Entry 3ZE3 (X-ray diffraction, 2.05 A resolution); this record covers chains D and E of the 3 polymer chains in the assembly.

# Chain D (and E)
Protein: Diacylglycerol kinase
Source organism: Escherichia coli K-12
Notes: EC 2.7.1.107; chain E of this document is another copy of the same molecule, construct and numbering; everything in this record applies to it too
UniProtKB: P0ABN1 (KDGL_ECOLI); residues 1-121 here correspond to UniProt positions 2-122 (UniProt number = residue number + 1)
Chain sequence (130 residues; row label = number of the first residue in the row; numbers below 1 keep their minus sign (Gly-8 is residue -8)):
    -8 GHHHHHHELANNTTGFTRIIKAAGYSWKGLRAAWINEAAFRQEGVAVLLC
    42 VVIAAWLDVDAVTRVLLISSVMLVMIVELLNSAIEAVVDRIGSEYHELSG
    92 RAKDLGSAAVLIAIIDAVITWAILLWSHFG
Not modelled in the structure: -8 to 13 (chain E: -8 to 35, 47-49)
Differences from the reference sequence: expression tag (-8 to 0); engineered mutation Cys41 (Ala42 in P0ABN1), Ala46 (Cys47 in P0ABN1), Val53 (Ile54 in P0ABN1), Leu70 (Ile71 in P0ABN1), Leu96 (Met97 in P0ABN1), Asp107 (Val108 in P0ABN1), Ala113 (Cys114 in P0ABN1)
Bound ions: Zn2+: Glu28, Glu76 (together with acetate ion, citrate anion); Na+ site 1: Ser60 (shared with Thr111(E) of chain E); Na+ site 2: Asp107 (shared with 1 residue of chain F)
Small-molecule neighbours:
  - 7.8 monoacylglycerol (78M; (2S)-2,3-dihydroxypropyl(7Z)-pentadec-7-enoate), molecule 1: Leu21, Arg22, Trp25, Ile26, Phe31, Gly35, Val38, Leu39, Met66
  - 7.8 monoacylglycerol (78M), molecule 2: Trp25, Ala29, Arg32, Gln33, Val36
  - 7.8 monoacylglycerol (78M), molecule 3: Glu34, Val101, Leu102, Ile105, Ile106, Val109, Ala113, Ile114
  - 7.8 monoacylglycerol (78M), molecule 4: Trp47, Leu48, Asp49, Phe120
  - citrate anion (FLC): Asn27, Glu28, Glu76
Curated features (UniProtKB/Swiss-Prot):
  - active site: Glu69 (Proton acceptor)
  - binding site (ATP): Arg9, Tyr16, Glu28, Glu76, Glu85 to His87, Lys94, Asp95
  - binding site (substrate): Arg9, Ala13 to Trp18, Arg22 to Trp25, Ala30 to Glu34, Trp47 to Val50, Arg55, Glu69, Ser98, Trp112, Ile114 to Trp117
  - binding site (a divalent metal cation): Glu28, Glu76
What the authors report for this chain:
  - Zn2+ coordination: Glu28, Glu76
  - catalytic residues: Glu28, Glu76

# Chain D / chain E interface
Residue-residue contacts (50):
  Gly15(D) - Lys94(E)
  Gly15(D) - Asp95(E)
  Gly15(D) - Ser98(E)
  Tyr16(D) - Asp95(E)  hydrogen bond (backbone-side chain)
  Ser17(D) - Ser98(E)  hydrogen bond (side chain-backbone)
  Ser17(D) - Ala99(E)
  Ser17(D) - Leu102(E)
  Trp18(D) - Leu102(E)  hydrophobic
  Lys19(D) - Asp95(E)  salt bridge
  Gly20(D) - Asp95(E)
  Gly20(D) - Leu96(E)
  Leu21(D) - Ala99(E)
  Leu21(D) - Leu102(E)  hydrophobic
  Leu21(D) - Ile103(E)  hydrophobic
  Ala23(D) - Arg92(E)
  Ala24(D) - Leu96(E)  hydrophobic
  Asn27(D) - Arg92(E)  hydrogen bond
  Ala52(D) - Ile114(E)  hydrophobic
  Ala52(D) - Ser118(E)
  Val53(D) - Val53(E)  hydrophobic
  Val53(D) - Leu57(E)  hydrophobic
  Val56(D) - Thr111(E)
  Val56(D) - Ile114(E)  hydrophobic
  Val56(D) - Leu115(E)  hydrophobic
  Leu57(D) - Leu57(E)  hydrophobic
  Ser60(D) - Asp107(E)  hydrogen bond
  Ser60(D) - Thr111(E)  hydrogen bond
  Met63(D) - Ile103(E)  hydrophobic
  Met63(D) - Asp107(E)
  Ile67(D) - Leu64(E)  hydrophobic
  Ile67(D) - Val68(E)  hydrophobic
  Ile67(D) - Ala100(E)
  Ile67(D) - Ile103(E)  hydrophobic
  Ile67(D) - Ala104(E)  hydrophobic
  Leu70(D) - Leu96(E)
  Leu70(D) - Ala99(E)
  Leu70(D) - Ala100(E)
  Leu70(D) - Ile103(E)  hydrophobic
  Leu71(D) - Leu71(E)  hydrophobic
  Leu71(D) - Ala100(E)  hydrophobic
  Ser73(D) - Leu96(E)
  Ala74(D) - Ile75(E)  hydrophobic
  Ala74(D) - Ala93(E)
  Ala74(D) - Leu96(E)
  Ala77(D) - Ser90(E)
  Val78(D) - Val79(E)  hydrophobic
  Val78(D) - Ala93(E)  hydrophobic
  Arg81(D) - Glu88(E)  salt bridge
  Arg81(D) - Leu89(E)
  Arg81(D) - Ser90(E)
Other interface residues (no listed pair), chain D (28 interface residues in all): Arg55, Ile59, Leu64, Met66
Other interface residues (no listed pair), chain E (31 interface residues in all): Thr54, Val78, Gly97, Ile106, Ile110

# Overview
The interface between chain D and chain E involves 28 residues on one side and 31 on the other, with 5
hydrogen bonds and 2 salt bridges. Polar contacts include Lys19(D)-Asp95(E), Arg81(D)-Glu88(E) and
Tyr16(D)-Asp95(E). From the paper: catalytic residues Glu28(D) and Glu76(D); Zn2+ coordination by Glu28(D) and
Glu76(D).
Chain D and chain E are both Diacylglycerol kinase (Escherichia coli K-12); the structure, Crystal structure
of the integral membrane diacylglycerol kinase - delta7, was determined by X-ray diffraction together with
3ZE4 and 3ZE5 from the same study.
